9GO6 - chains 7 and I of the 50 polymer chains in the assembly; structure by electron microscopy, 2.90 A resolution.

Chain 7:
Molecule: Flagellar hook protein FlgE
From: Salmonella enterica
Reference sequence: A0A663DET8 (A0A663DET8_SALER); residues 1-403 here = UniProt positions 1-403
Sequence (403 residues; numbered 1 to 403; the number before each row is that of its first residue):
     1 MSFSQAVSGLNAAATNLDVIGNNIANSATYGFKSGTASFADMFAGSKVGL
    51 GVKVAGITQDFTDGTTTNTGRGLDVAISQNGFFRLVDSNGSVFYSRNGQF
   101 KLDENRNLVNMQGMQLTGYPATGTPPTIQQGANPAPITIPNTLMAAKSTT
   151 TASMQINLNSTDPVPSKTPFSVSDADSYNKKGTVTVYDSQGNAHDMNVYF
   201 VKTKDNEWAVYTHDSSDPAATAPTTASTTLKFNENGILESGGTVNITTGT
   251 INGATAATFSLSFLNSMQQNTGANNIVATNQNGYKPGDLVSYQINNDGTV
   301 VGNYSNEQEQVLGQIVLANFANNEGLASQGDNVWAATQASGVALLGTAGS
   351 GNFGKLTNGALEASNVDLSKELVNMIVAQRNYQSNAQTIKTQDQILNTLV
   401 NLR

Chain I:
Molecule: Flagellar hook-associated protein 1
From: Salmonella enterica
Reference sequence: P0A1J6 (FLGK_SALTI); residue numbers follow UniProt; this construct covers 1-553
Sequence (553 residues; each row starts with the number of its first residue):
     1 MSSLINHAMSGLNAAQAALNTVSNNINNYNVAGYTRQTTILAQANSTLGA
    51 GGWIGNGVYVSGVQREYDAFITNQLRGAQNQSSGLTTRYEQMSKIDNLLA
   101 DKSSSLSGSLQSFFTSLQTLVSNAEDPAARQALIGKAEGLVNQFKTTDQY
   151 LRDQDKQVNIAIGSSVAQINNYAKQIANLNDQISRMTGVGAGASPNDLLD
   201 QRDQLVSELNKIVGVEVSVQDGGTYNLTMANGYTLVQGSTARQLAAVPSS
   251 ADPTRTTVAYVDEAAGNIEIPEKLLNTGSLGGLLTFRSQDLDQTRNTLGQ
   301 LALAFADAFNAQHTKGYDADGNKGKDFFSIGSPVVYSNSNNADKTVSLTA
   351 KVVDSTKVQATDYKIVFDGTDWQVTRTADNTTFTATKDADGKLEIDGLKV
   401 TVGTGAQKNDSFLLKPVSNAIVDMNVKVTNEAEIAMASESKLDPDVDTGD
   451 SDNRNGQALLDLQNSNVVGGNKTFNDAYATLVSDVGNKTSTLKTSSTTQA
   501 NVVKQLYKQQQSVSGVNLDEEYGNLQRYQQYYLANAQVLQTANALFDALL
   551 NIR
Not modelled in the structure: 553
Reported in the primary citation:
  - mutagenesis - D519R, D519S: unchanged localization

Interface between chain 7 and chain I:
Contacting residue pairs (64):
  Ala14(7) with Met1(I), hydrophobic
  Leu17(7) with Leu545(I), hydrophobic
  Asp18(7) with Met1(I)
  Gly21(7) with His7(I), hydrogen bond (backbone-side chain)
  Asn22(7) with His7(I); Ala44(I); Trp53(I), hydrogen bond; Gly55(I)
  Ile24(7) with Ala534(I), hydrophobic; Val538(I), hydrophobic
  Ala25(7) with His7(I); Tyr531(I)
  Asn26(7) with Val58(I)
  Ser27(7) with Tyr531(I)
  Thr29(7) with Leu41(I); Ala42(I)
  Tyr30(7) with Gln43(I)
  Phe32(7) with Gln43(I); Trp53(I), hydrophobic
  Lys33(7) with Trp53(I)
  Ile57(7) with Trp53(I)
  Arg71(7) with Gln64(I), hydrogen bond; Glu66(I)
  Val290(7) with Phe70(I)
  Ala327(7) with Ser46(I); Leu48(I), hydrophobic
  Ser328(7) with Asn45(I); Ser46(I), hydrogen bond (backbone-side chain); Gly52(I); Trp53(I), hydrogen bond (backbone-backbone)
  Gln329(7) with Asn45(I), hydrogen bond (backbone-backbone); Ser46(I); Thr47(I), hydrogen bond (backbone-backbone); Leu48(I); Gly49(I), hydrogen bond (side chain-backbone); Ala50(I), hydrogen bond (side chain-backbone); Gly51(I), hydrogen bond (side chain-backbone); Gly52(I), hydrogen bond (side chain-backbone); Asn56(I), hydrogen bond (backbone-side chain)
  Gly330(7) with Gln43(I); Ala44(I); Asn45(I), hydrogen bond (backbone-backbone); Ser46(I), hydrogen bond (backbone-backbone); Thr47(I), hydrogen bond (backbone-side chain)
  Asp331(7) with Gln43(I), hydrogen bond (backbone-backbone); Ala44(I); Asn45(I); Thr47(I), hydrogen bond (backbone-side chain)
  Asn332(7) with Leu41(I); Ala42(I); Gln43(I), hydrogen bond (backbone-backbone); Asn45(I)
  Val333(7) with Asn45(I); Ser46(I), hydrogen bond (backbone-backbone); Thr47(I), hydrogen bond (backbone-backbone)
  Trp334(7) with Asn45(I), hydrogen bond; Ser46(I)
  Ala335(7) with Ser46(I), hydrogen bond (backbone-backbone)
  Met375(7) with Thr541(I), hydrogen bond
  Gln379(7) with Thr541(I), hydrogen bond; Leu545(I)
  Tyr382(7) with Leu545(I), hydrophobic
  Lys390(7) with Asn551(I), hydrogen bond; Ile552(I)
Also at the interface, not in a pair above, chain 7 (37 interface residues in all): Leu10, Gly31, Gln59, Met111, Leu326, Leu368, Gln383, Asp393
Also at the interface, not in a pair above, chain I (34 interface residues in all): Leu4, Ile40, Ile54, Asn535, Ala544, Leu549

Summary:
37 residues of chain 7 and 34 residues of chain I are in contact, with 25 hydrogen bonds. Among the polar
pairs are Gly21(7)-His7(I), Asn22(7)-Trp53(I) and Arg71(7)-Gln64(I). The paper reports that D519R and D519S of
chain I leave localization unchanged.
Here chain 7 is Flagellar hook protein FlgE and chain I is Flagellar hook-associated protein 1, both from
Salmonella enterica. Entry 9GO6 (Salmonella hook-filament junction complex) was determined by electron
microscopy (same publication as 9GNZ and 9GSX).
